5D5N - chains A and B; structure by X-ray diffraction, 2.44 A resolution.

[Chain A]
Molecule: Virion egress protein UL34 homolog
Source organism: Human cytomegalovirus
UniProt: P16791 (UL50_HCMVA); residue numbers follow UniProt; this construct covers 1-175
Sequence (175 residues; numbered 1 to 175; the number before each row is that of its first residue):
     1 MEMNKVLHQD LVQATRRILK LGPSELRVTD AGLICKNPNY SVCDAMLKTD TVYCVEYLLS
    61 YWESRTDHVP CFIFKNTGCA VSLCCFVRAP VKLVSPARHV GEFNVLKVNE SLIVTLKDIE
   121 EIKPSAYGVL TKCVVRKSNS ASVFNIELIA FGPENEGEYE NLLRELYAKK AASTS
Unresolved in the structure: 1-2, 91-97, 172-175
What the authors report for this chain:
  - contacts within the chain: Glu-56/Lys-123 (salt bridge)

[Chain B]
Molecule: Virion egress protein UL31 homolog
Source organism: Human cytomegalovirus
UniProt: P16794 (UL53_HCMVA); numbering as in UniProt (aligned over 50-292)
Sequence (249 residues; numbered 44 to 292; the number before each row is that of its first residue):
    44 GSHMASPSPA DARPRLTLHD LHDIFREHPE LELKYLNMMK MAITGKESIC LPFNFHSHRQ
   104 HTCLDISPYG NEQVSRIACT SCEDNRILPT ASDAMVAFIN QTSNIMKNRN FYYGFCKSSE
   164 LLKLSTNQPP IFQIYYLLHA ANHDIVPFMH AEDGRLHMHV IFENPDVHIP CDCITQMLTA
   224 AREDYSVTLN IVRDHVVISV LCHAVSASSV KIDVTILQRK IDEMDIPNDV SESFERYKEL
   284 IQELCQSSG
Unresolved in the structure: 44-58, 128-130, 249-254, 290-292
Construct notes: expression tag (44-49)
Ion coordination: Zn2+: Cys-106, Cys-122, Cys-125, His-211
UniProt features mapped onto this chain:
  - zinc finger: Cys-106 to His-211 (CCCH-type)
  - mutagenesis: Leu-79 (L79A: Loss of interaction and co-localization with NEC1), Cys-122 (C122S: Partial relocalization in the host nucleoplasm), Cys-125 (C125S: Partial relocalization in the host nucleoplasm), His-211 (H211A: Partial relocalization in the host nucleoplasm)
What the authors report for this chain:
  - Zn2+ coordination: Cys-106, Cys-122, Cys-125, His-211

[Chain A / chain B interface]
Contacting residue pairs (72):
  Asp-10(A) with Arg-69(B), salt bridge
  Arg-17(A) with Glu-75(B), salt bridge
  Glu-56(A) with Leu-61(B)
  Tyr-57(A) with His-65(B), hydrogen bond (backbone-side chain); Phe-68(B); Glu-75(B), hydrogen bond; Tyr-78(B), hydrophobic; Leu-79(B), hydrophobic
  Ser-60(A) with Leu-61(B); His-65(B), hydrogen bond
  Tyr-61(A) with His-65(B), hydrogen bond (backbone-side chain); Arg-69(B), hydrogen bond
  Glu-63(A) with His-62(B), salt bridge
  Ser-64(A) with His-62(B); His-65(B)
  Arg-65(A) with Arg-69(B)
  Asp-67(A) with His-62(B)
  Glu-102(A) with Thr-87(B); Gly-88(B)
  Phe-103(A) with Glu-90(B); Arg-102(B)
  Pro-124(A) with Ile-86(B), hydrophobic; Thr-87(B)
  Tyr-127(A) with Leu-59(B)
  Gly-128(A) with Met-82(B)
  Val-129(A) with Met-82(B); Ile-86(B), hydrophobic
  Leu-130(A) with Leu-61(B), hydrophobic; Leu-79(B), hydrophobic; Met-82(B)
  Lys-132(A) with Met-82(B)
  Arg-136(A) with His-104(B), hydrogen bond
  Lys-137(A) with Gln-103(B), hydrogen bond (backbone-side chain)
  Ser-138(A) with Gln-103(B)
  Asn-139(A) with His-99(B), hydrogen bond (side chain-backbone); Gln-103(B), hydrogen bond
  Ser-140(A) with Glu-226(B)
  Glu-147(A) with Arg-102(B), salt bridge; Ser-118(B)
  Ile-149(A) with Thr-87(B)
  Ala-150(A) with Ala-85(B); Ile-86(B), hydrogen bond (backbone-backbone); Thr-87(B), hydrogen bond (backbone-side chain)
  Phe-151(A) with Met-82(B); Lys-83(B); Met-84(B); Ala-85(B)
  Gly-152(A) with Met-81(B); Met-82(B); Lys-83(B), hydrogen bond (backbone-backbone); Met-84(B), hydrogen bond (backbone-backbone); Ile-86(B)
  Pro-153(A) with Met-81(B); Met-82(B); Met-84(B)
  Glu-154(A) with Asn-80(B); Met-81(B), hydrogen bond (backbone-backbone); Lys-83(B); Met-84(B)
  Glu-158(A) with Met-81(B)
  Tyr-159(A) with Tyr-78(B), hydrophobic; Met-81(B), hydrophobic
  Leu-162(A) with Tyr-78(B); Met-81(B), hydrophobic
  Glu-165(A) with Leu-74(B)
  Leu-166(A) with Ile-67(B), hydrophobic; Leu-74(B), hydrophobic
  Tyr-167(A) with Leu-59(B), hydrophobic
  Lys-169(A) with His-71(B); Leu-74(B)
  Lys-170(A) with Asp-63(B); Ile-67(B)
Interface residues without a listed pair, chain A (42 interface residues in all): Asp-50, Cys-54, Asn-145, Leu-148
Interface residues without a listed pair, chain B (32 interface residues in all): Asp-66, Lys-77, Leu-221
From the paper, about this interface:
  - interface residues, chain A: Tyr-57(A)
  - interface residues, chain B: Leu-59(B)

[In short]
Chain A and chain B form an interface of 42 and 32 residues respectively; the contacts include 14 hydrogen
bonds and 4 salt bridges. Among the polar pairs are Asp-10(A)/Arg-69(B), Arg-17(A)/Glu-75(B) and
Glu-63(A)/His-62(B). From the paper: interface residues Tyr-57(A) and Leu-59(B); Zn2+ coordination by
Cys-106(B), Cys-122(B) and Cys-125(B) among others.
Here chain A is Virion egress protein UL34 homolog and chain B is Virion egress protein UL31 homolog, both
from Human cytomegalovirus. Entry 5D5N (Crystal Structure of the Human Cytomegalovirus pUL50-pUL53 Complex)
was determined by X-ray diffraction.
